Entry 1SB8 (X-ray diffraction, 2.10 A resolution); this record covers chain A.

== Chain A ==
Protein: wbpP
Organism: Pseudomonas aeruginosa
Notes: EC 5.1.3.7
Amino-acid sequence (352 residues; each row starts with the number of its first residue; numbers below 1 keep their minus sign (Met-10 is residue -10)):
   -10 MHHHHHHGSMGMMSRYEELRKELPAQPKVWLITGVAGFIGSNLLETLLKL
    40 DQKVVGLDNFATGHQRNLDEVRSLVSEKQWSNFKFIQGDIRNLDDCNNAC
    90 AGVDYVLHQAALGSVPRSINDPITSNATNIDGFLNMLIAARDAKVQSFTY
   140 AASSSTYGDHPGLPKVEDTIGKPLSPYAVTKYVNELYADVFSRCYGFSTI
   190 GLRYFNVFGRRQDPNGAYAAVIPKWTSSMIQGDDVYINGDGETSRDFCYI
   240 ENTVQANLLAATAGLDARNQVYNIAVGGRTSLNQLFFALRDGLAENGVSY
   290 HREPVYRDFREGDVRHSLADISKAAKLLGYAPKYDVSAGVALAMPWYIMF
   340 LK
Disordered / not traced: -10 to 0
Sequence notes: initiating methionine (-10); expression tag (-9 to -4); cloning artifact (-3 to 0)
Ligand contacts:
  - NAD (nicotinamide-adenine-dinucleotide): Gly23, Ala25, Gly26, Phe27, Ile28, Gly29, Asp47, Asn48, Phe49, Ala50, Thr51, Gly52, Gly77, Asp78, Ile79, Arg80, Gln98, Ala99, Ala100, Leu101, Thr117, Ala140, Ala141, Ser142, Tyr166, Lys170, Tyr193, Asn195, Val196, Gln201
  - uridine-diphosphate-N-acetylgalactosamine (UD2): Gly102, Ser103, Val104, Ser142, Ser143, Ser144, Tyr166, Tyr193, Phe194, Asn195, Ala209, Val210, Lys213, Trp214, Tyr225, Ile226, Asn227, Thr232, Arg234, Leu271, Arg296, Arg299, Asp302, Val303, Ser306

== Overview ==
Ligands of chain A: NAD and uridine-diphosphate-N-acetylgalactosamine.
Chain A is wbpP (Pseudomonas aeruginosa); the structure, Crystal structure of Pseudomonas aeruginosa
UDP-N-acetylglucosamine 4-epimerase complexed with UDP-N-acetylgalactosamine, was determined by X-ray
diffraction together with 1SB9 from the same study.
